Entry 1EH7 (X-ray diffraction, 2.00 A resolution); this record covers chain A.

# Chain A
Name: O6-alkylguanine-DNA alkyltransferase
Source organism: Homo sapiens
Notes: EC 2.1.1.63
UniProt: P16455 (MGMT_HUMAN); residues 1-207 here = UniProt positions 1-207
Sequence (207 residues; row label = number of the first residue in the row):
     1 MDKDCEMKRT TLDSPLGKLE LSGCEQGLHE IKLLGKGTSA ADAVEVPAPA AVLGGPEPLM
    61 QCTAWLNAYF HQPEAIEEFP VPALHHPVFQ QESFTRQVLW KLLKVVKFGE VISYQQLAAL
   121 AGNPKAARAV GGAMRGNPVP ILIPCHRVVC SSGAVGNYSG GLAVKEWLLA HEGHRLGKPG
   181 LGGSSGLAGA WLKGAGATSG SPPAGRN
Not modelled in the structure: 1-4, 36-45, 177-207
Modified / non-standard residues: Cys145 (s-methylcysteine; SMC)
Curated features (UniProtKB/Swiss-Prot):
  - active site: Cys145 (Nucleophile)
  - binding site (Zn(2+)): Cys5, Cys24, His29, His85
  - binding site (DNA): Thr95, Tyr114, Gln115, Asn123, Arg128, Ser151
  - modified residue (Phosphoserine): Ser14, Ser201
  - mutagenesis: Tyr114 (Y114A: Decreases activity towards methylated DNA over 1000-fold. Slightly reduced reactivity with O6-benzylguanine; Y114E: Loss of DNA repair activity ...), Arg128 (R128A/D: Decreases activity towards methylated DNA over 1000-fold. No effect on reactivity with O6-benzylguanine; R128G: Loss of DNA repair activity; R128K/L: Slightly reduced DNA repair activity), Pro138 (P138K: Decreased reactivity with O6-benzylguanine), Pro140 (P140A: Decreased reactivity with O6-benzylguanine), Cys145 (C145A: Loss of DNA repair activity), Gly156 (G156A: Decreased reactivity with O6-benzylguanine), Tyr158 (Y158A: Reduced DNA repair activity. Decreased reactivity with O6-benzylguanine; Y158F: Slightly reduced DNA repair activity)
Bound ions: Zn2+: Cys5, Cys24, His29, His85
From the paper describing this entry:
  - conformationally variable residues (helix shift, loop rearrangement): Lys125 to Gly136, Gly153 to Gly160
  - contacts within the chain: Met134-Cys145 (backbone contact)
  - mutagenesis - P140A (40-fold), P140K (104-fold), G160H, G160R: decreased binding to O6-BG (citing earlier work)
  - mutagenesis - Y158H (6.2 x 103): decreased binding to benzyl group (citing earlier work)
  - mutagenesis - G160W: increased binding to O6-BG (citing earlier work)
  - catalytic residues: Tyr114, His146 (proposed by the authors, not directly observed)
  - mutagenesis - R128K: decreased catalytic activity on methylated duplex DNA
  - mutagenesis - R128A, R128D, R128E, R128G, R128L (5-fold): decreased catalytic activity
  - mutagenesis - N137A: decreased stability (citing earlier work)
  - mutagenesis - R128G: unchanged catalytic activity on free O6-BG

# In short
The Zn2+ site is built by Cys5, Cys24, His29 and His85. Curated annotation (UniProt) lists active-site residue
Cys145, 4 Zn2+-binding residues, 6 DNA-binding residues and 7 mutagenesis sites. From the paper: catalytic
residues Tyr114 and His146; R128A, R128D and R128E, among others, reduce catalytic activity; 13 substitutions
were tested in all.
Chain A is O6-alkylguanine-DNA alkyltransferase (Homo sapiens); the structure, Methylated human
O6-alkylguanine-DNA alkyltransferase, was determined by X-ray diffraction together with 1EH6 and 1EH8 from the
same study.
